Entry 5L5Y (X-ray diffraction, 2.70 A resolution); this record covers chains B and C of the 28 polymer chains in the assembly.

== Chain B ==
Protein: Proteasome subunit alpha type-3
Source organism: Saccharomyces cerevisiae (strain ATCC 204508 / S288c)
Notes: EC 3.4.25.1
UniProtKB: P23638 (PSA3_YEAST); residues 0-257 here correspond to UniProt positions 1-258 (UniProt number = residue number + 1)
Amino-acid sequence (258 residues; numbered 0 to 257; the number before each row is that of its first residue; numbering starts at 0):
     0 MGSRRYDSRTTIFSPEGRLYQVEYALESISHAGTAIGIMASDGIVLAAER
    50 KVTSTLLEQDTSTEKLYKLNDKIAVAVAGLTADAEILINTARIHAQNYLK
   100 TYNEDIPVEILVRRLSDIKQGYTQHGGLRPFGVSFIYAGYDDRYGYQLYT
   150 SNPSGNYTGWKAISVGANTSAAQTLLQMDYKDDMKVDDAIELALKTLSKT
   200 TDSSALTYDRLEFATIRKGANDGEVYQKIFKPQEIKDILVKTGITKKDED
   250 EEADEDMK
Unresolved in the structure: 0, 245-257
UniProt features mapped onto this chain:
  - cross-link (Glycyl lysine isopeptide (Lys-Gly)): Lys99 (interchain with G-Cter in ubiquitin), Lys198 (interchain with G-Cter in ubiquitin), Lys230 (interchain with G-Cter in ubiquitin)

== Chain C ==
Protein: Proteasome subunit alpha type-4
Source organism: Saccharomyces cerevisiae (strain ATCC 204508 / S288c)
Notes: EC 3.4.25.1
UniProtKB: P40303 (PSA4_YEAST); residues -1 to 252 here correspond to UniProt positions 1-254 (UniProt number = residue number + 2)
Amino-acid sequence (254 residues; numbered -1 to 252; the number before each row is that of its first residue; numbers below 1 keep their minus sign (Met-1 is residue -1)):
    -1 MSGYDRALSIFSPDGHIFQVEYALEAVKRGTCAVGVKGKNCVVLGCERRS
    49 TLKLQDTRITPSKVSKIDSHVVLSFSGLNADSRILIEKARVEAQSHRLTL
    99 EDPVTVEYLTRYVAGVQQRYTQSGGVRPFGVSTLIAGFDPRDDEPKLYQT
   149 EPSGIYSSWSAQTIGRNSKTVREFLEKNYDRKEPPATVEECVKLTVRSLL
   199 EVVQTGAKNIEITVVKPDSDIVALSSEEINQYVTQIEQEKQEQQEQDKKK
   249 KSNH
Unresolved in the structure: -1 to 0, 241-252
UniProt features mapped onto this chain:
  - modified residue: Thr58 (Phosphothreonine)

== Chain B / chain C interface ==
Contacting residue pairs (73):
  Arg3(B) - Arg4(C)  hydrogen bond (backbone-side chain)
  Asp6(B) - Tyr2(C)  hydrogen bond
  Asp6(B) - Arg4(C)  salt bridge
  Arg8(B) - Arg4(C)
  Thr10(B) - Leu6(C)
  Thr10(B) - Arg125(C)
  Ile11(B) - Leu6(C)  hydrophobic
  Ile11(B) - Gln17(C)
  Phe12(B) - Gln17(C)  hydrogen bond (backbone-side chain)
  Phe12(B) - Tyr20(C)  hydrophobic
  Phe12(B) - Ala21(C)  hydrophobic
  Phe12(B) - Leu76(C)  hydrophobic
  Phe12(B) - Arg125(C)
  Phe12(B) - Pro126(C)
  Phe12(B) - Gly128(C)
  Ser13(B) - Tyr20(C)
  Pro14(B) - Tyr20(C)  hydrophobic
  Pro14(B) - Glu23(C)
  Glu15(B) - Glu23(C)
  Glu15(B) - Arg27(C)  hydrogen bond (backbone-side chain)
  Gly16(B) - Tyr20(C)
  Gly16(B) - Glu23(C)
  Gly16(B) - Ala24(C)
  Gly16(B) - Arg27(C)  hydrogen bond (backbone-side chain)
  Arg17(B) - Arg27(C)
  Leu18(B) - Arg125(C)
  Met38(B) - Asp54(C)
  Arg112(B) - Arg81(C)
  Ser115(B) - Arg81(C)  hydrogen bond (backbone-side chain)
  Asp116(B) - Arg81(C)  salt bridge
  Gln119(B) - Ala78(C)
  Gln119(B) - Asp79(C)
  Gln119(B) - Ile82(C)
  Thr122(B) - Arg125(C)  hydrogen bond (backbone-side chain)
  Gln123(B) - Tyr118(C)
  Gln123(B) - Gly123(C)
  Gln123(B) - Val124(C)
  Gln123(B) - Arg125(C)  hydrogen bond (backbone-backbone)
  Gln123(B) - Phe127(C)
  His124(B) - Gly123(C)
  His124(B) - Val124(C)
  Gly125(B) - Tyr2(C)
  Gly125(B) - Gly123(C)
  Gly126(B) - Tyr2(C)
  Tyr143(B) - Arg56(C)  hydrogen bond (backbone-side chain)
  Tyr143(B) - Ile57(C)  hydrophobic
  Tyr145(B) - Arg56(C)  hydrogen bond (backbone-side chain)
  Gln146(B) - Ile57(C)
  Leu147(B) - Ile57(C)
  Tyr148(B) - Ile57(C)
  Ser153(B) - Ala78(C)
  Gly154(B) - Ala78(C)
  Gly154(B) - Arg81(C)  hydrogen bond (backbone-side chain)
  Asn155(B) - Asn77(C)
  Asn155(B) - Ala78(C)
  Tyr156(B) - Pro59(C)  hydrophobic
  Tyr156(B) - Arg81(C)
  Gly158(B) - Gln53(C)
  Gly158(B) - Asp54(C)  hydrogen bond (backbone-backbone)
  Gly158(B) - Ile57(C)
  Gly158(B) - Thr58(C)  hydrogen bond (backbone-side chain)
  Trp159(B) - Leu50(C)  hydrophobic
  Trp159(B) - Lys51(C)
  Trp159(B) - Leu52(C)
  Trp159(B) - Gln53(C)
  Trp159(B) - Asp54(C)
  Lys160(B) - Leu52(C)  hydrogen bond (backbone-backbone)
  Lys160(B) - Gln53(C)
  Lys160(B) - Asp54(C)
  Ala161(B) - Leu52(C)
  Gln172(B) - Leu52(C)
  Leu175(B) - Leu52(C)
  Gln176(B) - Leu52(C)
Also at the interface, not in a pair above, chain B (41 interface residues in all): Glu108, Thr157, Tyr179

== Overview ==
41 residues of chain B face 31 of chain C across their interface; the contacts include 14 hydrogen bonds and 2
salt bridges. Polar contacts include Asp6(B)-Arg4(C), Asp116(B)-Arg81(C) and Arg3(B)-Arg4(C).
Chain B is Proteasome subunit alpha type-3 and chain C is Proteasome subunit alpha type-4, both from
Saccharomyces cerevisiae (strain ATCC 204508 / S288c); the structure, Yeast 20S proteasome with human beta5c
(1-138) and human beta6 (97-111; 118-133) in complex with carfilzomib, was determined by X-ray diffraction
(same publication as 5L52, 5L54, 5L55, 5L5A, 5L5B, 5L5D and 30 further entries).
